Entry 6QG5 (electron microscopy, 10.10 A resolution (very low resolution: no residue pairs are listed; an interface is given only as per-side residue counts)); this record covers chains E and J of the 16 polymer chains in the assembly.

# Chain E
Name: Translation initiation factor eIF-2B subunit gamma
Source organism: Saccharomyces cerevisiae
Reference sequence: P09032 (EI2BG_YEAST); numbering as in UniProt (aligned over 1-578)
Sequence (578 residues; each row starts with the number of its first residue):
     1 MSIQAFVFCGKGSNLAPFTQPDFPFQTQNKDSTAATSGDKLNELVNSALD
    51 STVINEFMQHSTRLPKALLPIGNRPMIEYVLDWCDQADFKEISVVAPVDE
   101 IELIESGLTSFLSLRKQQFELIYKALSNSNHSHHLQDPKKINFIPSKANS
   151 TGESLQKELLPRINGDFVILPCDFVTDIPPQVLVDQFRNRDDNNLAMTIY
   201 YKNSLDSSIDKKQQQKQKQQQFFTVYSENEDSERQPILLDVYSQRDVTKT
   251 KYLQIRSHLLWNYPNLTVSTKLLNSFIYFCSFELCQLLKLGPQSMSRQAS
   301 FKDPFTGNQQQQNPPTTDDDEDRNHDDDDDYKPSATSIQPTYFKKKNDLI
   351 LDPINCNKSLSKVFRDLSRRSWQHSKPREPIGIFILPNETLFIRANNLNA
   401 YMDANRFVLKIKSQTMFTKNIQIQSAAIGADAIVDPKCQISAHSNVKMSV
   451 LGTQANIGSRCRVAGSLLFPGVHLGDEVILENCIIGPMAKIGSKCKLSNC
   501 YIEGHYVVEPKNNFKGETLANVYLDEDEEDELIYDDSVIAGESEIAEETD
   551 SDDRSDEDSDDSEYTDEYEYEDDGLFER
Not modelled in the structure: 1, 18-57, 113-127, 145-149, 206-217, 229-236, 318-382, 414-578
Swiss-Prot annotation at these positions:
  - modified residue: Ser296 (Phosphoserine), Ser300 (Phosphoserine), Thr306 (Phosphothreonine)

# Chain J
Name: Translation initiation factor eIF-2B subunit epsilon
Source organism: Saccharomyces cerevisiae
Reference sequence: P32501 (EI2BE_YEAST); numbering as in UniProt (aligned over 1-712)
Sequence (712 residues; each row starts with the number of its first residue):
     1 MAGKKGQKKSGLGNHGKNSDMDVEDRLQAVVLTDSYETRFMPLTAVKPRC
    51 LLPLANVPLIEYTLEFLAKAGVHEVFLICSSHANQINDYIENSKWNLPWS
   101 PFKITTIMSPEARCTGDVMRDLDNRGIITGDFILVSGDVLTNIDFSKMLE
   151 FHKKMHLQDKDHISTMCLSKASTYPKTRTIEPAAFVLDKSTSRCIYYQDL
   201 PLPSSREKTSIQIDPELLDNVDEFVIRNDLIDCRIDICTSHVPLIFQENF
   251 DYQSLRTDFVKGVISSDILGKHIYAYLTDEYAVRVESWQTYDTISQDFLG
   301 RWCYPLVLDSNIQDDQTYSYESRHIYKEKDVVLAQSCKIGKCTAIGSGTK
   351 IGEGTKIENSVIGRNCQIGENIRIKNSFIWDDCIIGNNSIIDHSLIASNA
   401 TLGSNVRLNDGCIIGFNVKIDDNMDLDRNTKISASPLKNAGSRMYDNESN
   451 EQFDQDLDDQTLAVSIVGDKGVGYIYESEVSDDEDSSTEACKEINTLSNQ
   501 LDELYLSDDSISSATKKTKKRRTMSVNSIYTDREEIDSEFEDEDFEKEGI
   551 ATVERAMENNHDLDTALLELNTLRMSMNVTYHEVRIATITALLRRVYHFI
   601 ATQTLGPKDAVVKVFNQWGLLFKRQAFDEEEYIDLMNIIMEKIVEQSFDK
   651 PDLILFSALVSLYDNDIIEEDVIYKWWDNVSTDPRYDEVKKLTVKWVEWL
   701 QNADEESSSEEE
Not modelled in the structure: 1-23, 437-454, 473-712
Swiss-Prot annotation at these positions:
  - modified residue (Phosphoserine): Ser478, Ser481, Ser507, Ser525, Ser538, Ser707
  - mutagenesis: Thr552 (T552I: Reduced exchange activity), Glu569 (E569A: Lethal), Ser576 (S576N: Reduced exchange activity), Leu655 to Trp677 (Abolishes binding to SUI3), Trp696 to Glu706 (Abolishes binding to SUI3; probably impairs the conversion of eIF-2-GDP to eIF-2-GTP)

# Chain E / chain J interface
At this resolution (10 A) residue pairs are not listed: 20 residues of chain E and 24 of chain J lie at the interface.

# In short
20 residues of chain E and 24 residues of chain J are in contact. Curated annotation (UniProt) lists 14
mutagenesis sites on chain J.
Chain E is Translation initiation factor eIF-2B subunit gamma and chain J is Translation initiation factor
eIF-2B subunit epsilon, both from Saccharomyces cerevisiae; the structure, Structure of eIF2B-eIF2
(phosphorylated at Ser51) complex (model C), was determined by electron microscopy (same publication as 6QG0,
6QG1, 6QG2, 6QG3 and 6QG6).
